PDB entry 6UYE | electron microscopy, 3.96 A resolution | chains A and F of the 12 polymer chains in the assembly

Chain A:
Name: SGP
Organism: Ebola virus
UniProtKB: A0A1C4HDL5 (A0A1C4HDL5_9MONO); residue numbers follow UniProt; this construct covers 32-292
Amino-acid sequence (261 residues; numbered 32 to 292; the number before each row is that of its first residue):
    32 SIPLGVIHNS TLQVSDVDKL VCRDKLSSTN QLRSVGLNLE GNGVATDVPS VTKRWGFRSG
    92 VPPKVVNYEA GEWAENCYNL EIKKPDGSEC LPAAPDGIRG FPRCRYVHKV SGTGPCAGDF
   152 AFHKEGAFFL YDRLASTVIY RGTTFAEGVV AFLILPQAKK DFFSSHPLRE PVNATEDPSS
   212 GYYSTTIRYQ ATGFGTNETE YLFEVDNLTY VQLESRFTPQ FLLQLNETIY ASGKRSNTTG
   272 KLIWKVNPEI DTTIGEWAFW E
Not modelled in the structure: 188-214, 286-288
Disulfides: C108-C135, C121-C147
Covalently attached groups: N-acetylglucosamine (NAG) linked to N228, N238, N257, N268

Chain F:
Name: Virion spike glycoprotein
Organism: Ebola virus
UniProtKB: A0A1C4HDV6 (A0A1C4HDV6_9MONO); numbering as in UniProt (aligned over 503-598)
Amino-acid sequence (96 residues; numbered 503 to 598; the number before each row is that of its first residue):
   503 VIVNAQPKCN PNLHYWTTQD EGAAIGLAWI PYFGPAAEGI YTEGLMHNQD GLICGLRQLA
   563 NETTQALQLF LRATTELRTF SILNRKAIDF LLQRWG
Not modelled in the structure: 522-526
Disulfides: C511-C556
Covalently attached groups: N-acetylglucosamine (NAG) linked to N563

How chain A and chain F interact:
Residue-residue contacts (16; chain A residue first):
  F88(A) - Y534(F)
  R89(A) - P533(F)  hydrogen bond (side chain-backbone)
  R89(A) - Y534(F)  hydrogen bond (side chain-backbone)
  R89(A) - G536(F)  hydrogen bond (side chain-backbone)
  R89(A) - P537(F)
  R89(A) - A538(F)
  G91(A) - A539(F)
  V92(A) - P537(F)
  F153(A) - P533(F)  hydrophobic
  F153(A) - Y534(F)
  H154(A) - I532(F)
  K155(A) - I532(F)
  K155(A) - Y534(F)
  K155(A) - F535(F)
  E156(A) - I532(F)
  G157(A) - I532(F)
Other interface residues (no listed pair), chain A (10 interface residues in all): G87

In short:
Chain A and chain F form an interface of 10 and 8 residues respectively, with 3 hydrogen bonds. Polar contacts
include R89(A)-P533(F), R89(A)-Y534(F) and R89(A)-G536(F). Covalently linked N-acetylglucosamine: at N228(A),
N238(A), N257(A) and N268(A). Covalently linked N-acetylglucosamine: at N563(F).
Chain A is SGP and chain F is Virion spike glycoprotein, both from Ebola virus; the structure, EBOV GPdMuc
Makona bound to rEBOV-548 Fab, was determined by electron microscopy.
